PDB entry 5XF5 | X-ray diffraction, 2.82 A resolution | chains D and J of the 10 polymer chains in the assembly

[Chain D]
Protein: Histone H2B type 1-J
From: Homo sapiens
UniProt: P06899 (H2B1J_HUMAN); residues -3 to 122 here correspond to UniProt positions 1-126 (UniProt number = residue number + 4)
Amino-acid sequence (126 residues; numbered -3 to 122; the number before each row is that of its first residue; numbers below 1 keep their minus sign (Met-3 is residue -3)):
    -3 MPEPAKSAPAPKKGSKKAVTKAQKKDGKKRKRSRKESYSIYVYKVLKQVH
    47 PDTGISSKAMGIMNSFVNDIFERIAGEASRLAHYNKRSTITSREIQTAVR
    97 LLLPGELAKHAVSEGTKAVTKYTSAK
Unresolved in the structure: -3 to 27
UniProt features mapped onto this chain:
  - modified residue: Pro-2 (N-acetylproline), Glu-1 (ADP-ribosyl glutamic acid), Lys2 (N6-(2-hydroxyisobutyryl)lysine), Ser3 (ADP-ribosylserine), Lys8 (N6-(beta-hydroxybutyryl)lysine), Lys9 (N6-(2-hydroxyisobutyryl)lysine), Ser11 (Phosphoserine), Lys12 (N6-acetyllysine), Lys13 (N6-(beta-hydroxybutyryl)lysine), Lys17 (N6-(2-hydroxyisobutyryl)lysine), Lys20 (N6-(2-hydroxyisobutyryl)lysine), Lys21 (N6-(2-hydroxyisobutyryl)lysine), Lys31 (N6-(2-hydroxyisobutyryl)lysine), Glu32 (PolyADP-ribosyl glutamic acid), Ser33 (Phosphoserine), Lys40 (N6-(2-hydroxyisobutyryl)lysine), Lys43 (N6-(2-hydroxyisobutyryl)lysine), Lys54 (N6,N6-dimethyllysine), Arg76 (Dimethylated arginine), Lys82 (N6,N6,N6-trimethyllysine) and 6 more in UniProt
  - glycosylation: Ser109 (O-linked (GlcNAc) serine)
  - cross-link (Glycyl lysine isopeptide (Lys-Gly)): Lys2 (interchain with G-Cter in SUMO2), Lys17 (interchain with G-Cter in SUMO2), Lys31 (interchain with G-Cter in ubiquitin), Lys117 (interchain with G-Cter in ubiquitin)
Ion coordination: Mg2+: Val45 (shared with 1 residue of chain E)

[Chain J]
Molecule: 145-nt DNA strand
Sequence (145 nucleotides; numbered -72 to 72; the number before each row is that of its first residue; numbers below 1 keep their minus sign (DA-72 is residue -72)):
   -72 ATCAATATCCACCTGCAGATACTACCAAAAGTGTATTTGGAAACTGCTCC
   -22 ATCAAAAGGCATGTTCAGCTGATTCAGCTGAACATGCCTTTTGATGGAGC
    28 AGTTTCCAAATACACTTTTGGTAGTATCTGCAGGTGGATATTGAT

[Interface between chain D and chain J]
Contacting residue pairs - 12 pairs, chain D then chain J:
  Arg28(D) with DG-27(J), salt bridge to the phosphate; DA50(J), phosphate contact
  Ser29(D) with DT49(J), phosphate contact
  Arg30(D) with DG48(J), sugar contact; DT49(J), phosphate contact
  Lys31(D) with DG48(J), sugar contact; DT49(J), hydrogen bond to the phosphate
  Glu32(D) with DG48(J), phosphate contact
  Ser33(D) with DG48(J), hydrogen bond to the phosphate
  Ile36(D) with DG47(J), phosphate contact; DG48(J), phosphate contact
  Tyr37(D) with DG47(J), hydrogen bond to the phosphate
Also at the interface, not in a pair above, chain D (9 interface residues in all): Thr85
Also at the interface, not in a pair above, chain J (6 interface residues in all): DA37

[Summary]
The interface between chain D and chain J involves 9 residues on one side and 6 on the other; the contacts
include 3 hydrogen bonds and 1 salt bridge. Polar contacts include Lys31(D)-DT49(J), Ser33(D)-DG48(J) and
Tyr37(D)-DG47(J).
Chain D is Histone H2B type 1-J (Homo sapiens) and chain J is a 145-nt DNA strand; the structure, Nucleosome
core particle with an adduct of a binuclear RAPTA (Ru-arene-phosphaadamantane) compound having a
1,2-diphenylethylenediamine linker ..., was determined by X-ray diffraction (same publication as 5XF3, 5XF4
and 5XF6).
